Entry 3RJQ (X-ray diffraction, 2.60 A resolution); this record covers chains A and B.

[Chain A]
Molecule: C186 gp120
Source organism: Human immunodeficiency virus type 1
Chain sequence (382 residues; numbered 20 to 492 plus 7 insertion-coded residues; 98 numbers in that range are skipped by the numbering (no residue carries them; nothing is unmodelled there); the number before each row is that of its first residue; a row labelled like 458A-458G holds insertion residues (458A, then the next letters in order)):
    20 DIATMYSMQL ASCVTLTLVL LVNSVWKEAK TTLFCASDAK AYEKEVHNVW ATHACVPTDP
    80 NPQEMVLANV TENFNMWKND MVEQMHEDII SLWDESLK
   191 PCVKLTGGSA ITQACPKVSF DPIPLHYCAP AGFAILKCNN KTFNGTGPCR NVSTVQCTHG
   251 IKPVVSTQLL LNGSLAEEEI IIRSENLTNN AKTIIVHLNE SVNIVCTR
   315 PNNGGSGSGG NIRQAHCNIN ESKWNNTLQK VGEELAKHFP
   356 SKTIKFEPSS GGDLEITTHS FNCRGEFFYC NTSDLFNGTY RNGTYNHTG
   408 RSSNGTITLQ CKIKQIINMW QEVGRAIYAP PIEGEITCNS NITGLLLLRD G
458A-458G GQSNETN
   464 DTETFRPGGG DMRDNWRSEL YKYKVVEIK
Unresolved in the structure: 20-44, 191-207, 315-328, 408-412, 423-443, 458A-458G, 492
Disulfides: Cys54-Cys74, Cys218-Cys247, Cys228-Cys239, Cys296-Cys331, Cys378-Cys445, Cys385-Cys418
Glycans and other covalent adducts: N-acetylglucosamine (NAG) linked to Asn234, Asn241, Asn262, Asn276, Asn289, Asn386, Asn397
Ligand contacts: N-acetylglucosamine (NAG; 2-acetamido-2-deoxy-beta-D-glucopyranose): Pro363, Asp389, Asn392, His402, Thr403, Gly404

[Chain B]
Molecule: Llama VHH A12
Source organism: Lama glama
Notes: antibody fragment or engineered binder
Chain sequence (143 residues; each row starts with the number of its first residue; a row labelled like 82A-82C holds insertion residues (82A, then the next letters in order)):
     1 AVQLQESGGG LVQAGGSLRL SCTASGRISS SYDMGWFRQA PGKEREFVAA IS
   52A W
    53 SGGTTDYADS VKGRFAISKD NAKNAVYLQM
82A-82C NSL
    83 KPEDTAVYYC AAKWRPLR
100A-100J YSDYPSNSDY
   101 YDWGQGTQVT VSSEQKLISE EDLHHHHHH
Unresolved in the structure: 114-129
Disulfides: Cys22-Cys92

[Interface between chain A and chain B]
Pairs across the interface (31; chain A residue first):
  Glu102(A) with Ala1(B), hydrogen bond (side chain-backbone)
  His105(A) with Trp96(B)
  Glu106(A) with Ala1(B)
  Ile109(A) with Ser29(B); Tyr32(B); Trp96(B), hydrophobic
  Trp112(A) with Pro98(B), hydrophobic
  Asp113(A) with Arg27(B), salt bridge; Ser29(B); Ser30(B)
  Asp368(A) with Lys95(B), salt bridge; Ser100F(B), hydrogen bond
  Leu369(A) with Tyr100A(B), hydrophobic
  Glu370(A) with Arg97(B), salt bridge; Leu99(B); Arg100(B)
  Ser375(A) with Leu99(B)
  Phe376(A) with Leu99(B)
  Phe382(A) with Pro98(B); Leu99(B), hydrophobic
  Tyr384(A) with Leu99(B), hydrogen bond (side chain-backbone); Arg100(B), hydrogen bond (side chain-backbone); Tyr100A(B)
  Lys419(A) with Tyr100A(B)
  Lys421(A) with Arg100(B), hydrogen bond (side chain-backbone); Tyr100A(B), hydrogen bond (side chain-backbone)
  Gly472(A) with Tyr101(B)
  Gly473(A) with Tyr101(B)
  Asp474(A) with Tyr101(B), hydrogen bond (backbone-side chain)
  Arg476(A) with Tyr101(B); Asp102(B), salt bridge
Interface residues without a listed pair, chain A (25 interface residues in all): Ile108, Val255, Ser256, Ile371, Ile420, Met475
Interface residues without a listed pair, chain B (16 interface residues in all): Asp100I

[In short]
The interface between chain A and chain B involves 25 residues on one side and 16 on the other; the contacts
include 7 hydrogen bonds and 4 salt bridges. Polar pairs include Asp113(A)-Arg27(B), Asp368(A)-Lys95(B) and
Glu370(A)-Arg97(B). Bound to chain A: N-acetylglucosamine.
Chain A is C186 gp120 (Human immunodeficiency virus type 1) and chain B is Llama VHH A12 (Lama glama); the
structure, Crystal structure of anti-HIV llama VHH antibody A12 in complex with C186 gp120, was determined by
X-ray diffraction.
